PDB entry 8TMN | electron microscopy, 3.30 A resolution | chains H and B of the 7 polymer chains in the assembly

# Chain H
Molecule: sAB C18 Heavy Chain
Source organism: Homo sapiens
Sequence (237 residues; each row starts with the number of its first residue):
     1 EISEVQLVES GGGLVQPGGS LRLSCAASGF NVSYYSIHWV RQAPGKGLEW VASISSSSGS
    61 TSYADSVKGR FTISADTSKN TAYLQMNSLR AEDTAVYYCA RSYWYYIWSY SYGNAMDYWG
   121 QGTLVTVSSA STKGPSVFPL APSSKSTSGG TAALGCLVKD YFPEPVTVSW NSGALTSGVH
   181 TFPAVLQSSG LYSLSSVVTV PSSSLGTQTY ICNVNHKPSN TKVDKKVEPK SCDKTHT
Not modelled in the structure: 1, 130-237
Disulfides: Cys25-Cys99

# Chain B
Molecule: Cobalt/magnesium transport protein CorA
Source organism: Thermotoga maritima
Reference sequence: Q9WZ31 (CORA_THEMA); residue numbers follow UniProt; this construct covers 1-351
Sequence (373 residues; row label = number of the first residue in the row; numbers below 1 keep their minus sign (Met-21 is residue -21)):
   -21 MGSSHHHHHH SSGRENLYFQ GHMEEKRLSA KKGLPPGTLV YTGKYREDFE IEVMNYSIEE
    39 FREFKTTDVE SVLPFRDSST PTWINITGIH RTDVVQRVGE FFGIHPLVLE DILNVHQRPK
    99 VEFFENYVFI VLKMFTYDKN LHELESEQVS LILTKNCVLM FQEKIGDVFD PVRERIRYNR
   159 GIIRKKRADY LLYSLIDALV DDYFVLLEKI DDEIDVLEEE VLERPEKETV QRTHQLKRNL
   219 VELRKTIWPL REVLSSLYRD VPPLIEKETV PYFRDVYDHT IQIADTVETF RDIVSGLLDV
   279 YLSSVSNKTN EVMKVLTIIA TIFMPLTFIA GIYGMNFEYM PELRWKWGYP VVLAVMGVIA
   339 VIMVVYFKKK KWL
Not modelled in the structure: -21 to 0
Sequence notes: initiating methionine (-21); expression tag (-20 to 0)
Small-molecule neighbours: Mg2+ (MG): Ala308, Gly309, Gly312
UniProt features mapped onto this chain:
  - motif: Gly312 to Asn314 (Probable selectivity filter)
  - site: Asn288 (Essential for ion permeation), Leu294 (Important for closing the ion permeation pathway in the closed state), Thr295 (Threonine that confers selectivity for Co(2+) transport)

# Interface between chain H and chain B
Residue-residue contacts - 19 pairs, chain H then chain B:
  Ile2(H) - Asp46(B)
  Tyr34(H) - Asp71(B)
  Tyr34(H) - Gln74(B)
  Tyr35(H) - Asp71(B)  hydrogen bond
  Ser55(H) - Pro13(B)
  Ser58(H) - Pro13(B)
  Ser58(H) - Pro14(B)
  Tyr103(H) - Arg24(B)
  Trp104(H) - Gly11(B)
  Trp104(H) - Pro13(B)
  Trp104(H) - Val18(B)  hydrophobic
  Trp104(H) - Arg24(B)  hydrogen bond (backbone-side chain)
  Tyr105(H) - Arg24(B)
  Tyr106(H) - Thr20(B)
  Tyr106(H) - Lys22(B)
  Tyr106(H) - His94(B)
  Tyr112(H) - Lys9(B)
  Tyr112(H) - Leu12(B)  hydrophobic
  Tyr112(H) - Val18(B)  hydrophobic
Also at the interface, not in a pair above, chain H (11 interface residues in all): Ser60
Also at the interface, not in a pair above, chain B (20 interface residues in all): Lys10, Thr16, Tyr19, Gly21, Arg69, Thr70, Arg75

# In short
Chain H and chain B form an interface of 11 and 20 residues respectively; the contacts include 2 hydrogen
bonds. Among the polar pairs are Tyr35(H)-Asp71(B) and Trp104(H)-Arg24(B). Ligands of chain B: Mg2+.
Chain H is sAB C18 Heavy Chain (Homo sapiens) and chain B is Cobalt/magnesium transport protein CorA
(Thermotoga maritima); the structure, Cryo-EM structure of magnesium depleted CorA in complex with
conformation-specific synthetic antibody C18, State MGD-1D, was determined by electron microscopy.
